9CEU - chains P and W of the 4 polymer chains in the assembly; structure by electron microscopy, 3.29 A resolution.

Chain P:
Molecule: Maltose/maltodextrin-binding periplasmic protein, Spizellomyces punctatus Fanzor 1
Organism: Escherichia coli K-12
UniProt: chimeric construct of P0AEX9, A0A0L0H5U9: residues -375 to -10 from P0AEX9 (MALE_ECOLI) positions 27-392 (UniProt number = residue number + 402); residues 2-638 from A0A0L0H5U9 positions 2-638 (same numbers)
Amino-acid sequence (1032 residues; row label = number of the first residue in the row; numbers below 1 keep their minus sign (Met-393 is residue -393)):
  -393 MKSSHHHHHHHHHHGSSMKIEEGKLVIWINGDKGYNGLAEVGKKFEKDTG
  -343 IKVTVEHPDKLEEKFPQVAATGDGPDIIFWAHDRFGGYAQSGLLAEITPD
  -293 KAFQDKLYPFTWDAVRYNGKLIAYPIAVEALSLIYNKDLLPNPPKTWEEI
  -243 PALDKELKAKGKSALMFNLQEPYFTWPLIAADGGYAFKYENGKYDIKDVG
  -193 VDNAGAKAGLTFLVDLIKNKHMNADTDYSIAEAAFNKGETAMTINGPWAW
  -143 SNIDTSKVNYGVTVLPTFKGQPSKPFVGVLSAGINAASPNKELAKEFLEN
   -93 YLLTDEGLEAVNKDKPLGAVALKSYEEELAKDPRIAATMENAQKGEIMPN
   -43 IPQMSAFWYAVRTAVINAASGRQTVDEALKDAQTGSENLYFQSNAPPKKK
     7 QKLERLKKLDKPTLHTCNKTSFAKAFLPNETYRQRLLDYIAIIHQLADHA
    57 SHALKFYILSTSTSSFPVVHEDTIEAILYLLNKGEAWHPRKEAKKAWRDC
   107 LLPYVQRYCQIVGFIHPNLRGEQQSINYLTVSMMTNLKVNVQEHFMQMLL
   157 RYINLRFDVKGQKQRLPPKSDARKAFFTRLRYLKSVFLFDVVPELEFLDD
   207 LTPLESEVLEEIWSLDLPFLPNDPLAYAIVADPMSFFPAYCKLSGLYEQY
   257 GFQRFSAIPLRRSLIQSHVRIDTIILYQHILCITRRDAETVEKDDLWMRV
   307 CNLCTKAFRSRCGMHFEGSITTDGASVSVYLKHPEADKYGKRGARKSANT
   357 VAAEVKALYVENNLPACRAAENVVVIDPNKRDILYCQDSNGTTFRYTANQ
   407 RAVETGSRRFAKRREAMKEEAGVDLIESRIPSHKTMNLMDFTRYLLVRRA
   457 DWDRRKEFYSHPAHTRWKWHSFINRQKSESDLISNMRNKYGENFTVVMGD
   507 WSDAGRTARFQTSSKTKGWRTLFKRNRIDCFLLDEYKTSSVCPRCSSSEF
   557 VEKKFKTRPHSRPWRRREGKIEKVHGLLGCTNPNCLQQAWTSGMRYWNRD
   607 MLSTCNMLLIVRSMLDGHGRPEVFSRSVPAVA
Not modelled in the structure: -393 to 17, 346-354, 634-638
Construct notes: expression tag (-393 to -376); linker (-9 to 1)
Metal / ion sites: Zn2+: Cys548, Cys551, Cys586, Cys591
What the authors report for this chain:
  - binding site for the 54-nt DNA strand: Tyr345
  - conformationally variable residues (loop rearrangement): Asp506 to Thr522
  - mutagenesis - D606N: increased catalytic activity

Chain W:
Molecule: 96-nt RNA strand
Organism: Spizellomyces punctatus
Sequence (96 nucleotides; numbered 1 to 96; the number before each row is that of its first residue):
     1 GUUUUCCGAGCCGGUUGUCGCGCGGUUCAAUCCCUGGUGCGGGUGCUAGU
    51 GCCAAUACCCACCGGCUCCGCACUAUCUAUAGGUUAUGAAAUCAAA
Not modelled in the structure: 1-4, 51-60, 85-96

Chain P / chain W interface:
Pairs across the interface (108):
  His21(P) with U76(W), base contact
  Thr22(P) with U76(W), sugar contact
  Cys23(P) with U76(W), hydrogen bond to the sugar; C77(W), hydrogen bond to the sugar
  Asn24(P) with A75(W), base contact
  Lys25(P) with U35(W), base contact; U78(W), salt bridge to the phosphate
  Thr26(P) with U35(W), base contact
  Ser27(P) with U35(W), hydrogen bond to the phosphate
  Lys30(P) with C34(W), hydrogen bond to the phosphate; U35(W), salt bridge to the phosphate
  Ser138(P) with A79(W), sugar contact
  Asn142(P) with A79(W), hydrogen bond to the sugar; U80(W), hydrogen bond to the sugar
  Asn146(P) with A81(W), sugar contact
  His150(P) with A81(W), hydrogen bond to the sugar; G82(W), sugar contact
  Met154(P) with G82(W), sugar contact
  Arg157(P) with G83(W), salt bridge to the phosphate
  Phe261(P) with G82(W), phosphate contact
  Ser262(P) with A81(W), phosphate contact; G82(W), hydrogen bond to the phosphate
  Pro265(P) with U80(W), phosphate contact; A81(W), phosphate contact
  Leu266(P) with U80(W), sugar contact; A81(W), phosphate contact
  Arg267(P) with A79(W), hydrogen bond to the sugar; U80(W), phosphate contact
  Arg268(P) with A81(W), salt bridge to the phosphate
  Ser273(P) with A79(W), phosphate contact
  His274(P) with U78(W), phosphate contact; A79(W), phosphate contact
  Lys312(P) with U35(W), base contact; G36(W), hydrogen bond to the base; G37(W), hydrogen bond to the base
  Ala313(P) with U35(W), hydrogen bond to the base
  Arg315(P) with A72(W), salt bridge to the phosphate
  Arg317(P) with U74(W), base contact; A75(W), salt bridge to the phosphate; U76(W), salt bridge to the phosphate
  Cys318(P) with U74(W), hydrogen bond to the phosphate
  Ser334(P) with C77(W), hydrogen bond to the sugar
  Tyr336(P) with C77(W), hydrogen bond to the base; U78(W), hydrogen bond to the sugar
  Arg387(P) with C7(W), base contact; G20(W), hydrogen bond to the sugar
  Gln393(P) with G17(W), base contact
  Arg401(P) with A9(W), salt bridge to the phosphate; G10(W), salt bridge to the phosphate
  Thr403(P) with G8(W), phosphate contact; A9(W), hydrogen bond to the phosphate
  Asn405(P) with C7(W), base contact; G8(W), phosphate contact; A9(W), phosphate contact
  Gln406(P) with G8(W), sugar contact
  Val409(P) with G8(W), sugar contact
  Arg414(P) with C7(W), hydrogen bond to the phosphate
  Arg415(P) with A30(W), sugar contact; C32(W), salt bridge to the phosphate
  Lys418(P) with C7(W), salt bridge to the phosphate
  Arg419(P) with C32(W), salt bridge to the phosphate
  Lys440(P) with G82(W), salt bridge to the phosphate
  Arg472(P) with C33(W), salt bridge to the phosphate; C34(W), salt bridge to the phosphate
  Trp475(P) with U35(W), sugar contact
  His476(P) with C33(W), salt bridge to the phosphate
  Phe478(P) with C77(W), phosphate contact
  Ile479(P) with C34(W), base contact; U35(W), sugar contact
  Asn480(P) with C34(W), hydrogen bond to the base
  Gln482(P) with U35(W), hydrogen bond to the sugar; G36(W), sugar contact; A75(W), base contact
  Lys483(P) with G36(W), sugar contact
  Ser486(P) with G36(W), hydrogen bond to the sugar
  Arg531(P) with A75(W), hydrogen bond to the sugar
  Arg533(P) with U74(W), hydrogen bond to the phosphate; A75(W), salt bridge to the phosphate
  Arg550(P) with G17(W), hydrogen bond to the base
  Lys562(P) with C19(W), hydrogen bond to the base
  Arg564(P) with C19(W), hydrogen bond to the sugar; G20(W), salt bridge to the phosphate; C21(W), sugar contact
  Ser567(P) with G20(W), hydrogen bond to the sugar; G22(W), hydrogen bond to the base
  Arg568(P) with C6(W), base contact; G20(W), hydrogen bond to the base
  Pro569(P) with C6(W), base contact
  Trp570(P) with U5(W), phosphate contact; C6(W), base contact
  Arg572(P) with G22(W), hydrogen bond to the sugar
  Val580(P) with C19(W), phosphate contact; G20(W), phosphate contact
  Gly582(P) with G20(W), hydrogen bond to the phosphate
  Leu583(P) with U18(W), sugar contact
  Trp596(P) with U16(W), stacking on the base
  Ser598(P) with U16(W), hydrogen bond to the base
  Arg601(P) with U16(W), phosphate contact; G17(W), salt bridge to the phosphate
  Tyr602(P) with U16(W), base contact; G17(W), sugar contact; U18(W), sugar contact
  Trp603(P) with G17(W), base contact; U18(W), sugar contact
  Asn604(P) with U18(W), sugar contact; C19(W), sugar contact
  Met607(P) with G17(W), base contact
  Cys611(P) with G17(W), base contact
Other interface residues (no listed pair), chain P (77 interface residues in all): Thr19, Gln259, Thr327, Lys474, His581, Met600
Other interface residues (no listed pair), chain W (32 interface residues in all): U31

Overview:
Chain P and chain W form an interface of 77 and 32 residues respectively, with 33 hydrogen bonds, 19 salt
bridges and 1 aromatic stacking contact. Polar pairs include Lys312(P)-G36(W), Lys312(P)-G37(W) and
Ala313(P)-U35(W). From the paper: a binding site for the 54-nt DNA strand at Tyr345(P); D606N of chain P
increases catalytic activity.
Chain P is Maltose/maltodextrin-binding periplasmic protein, Spizellomyces punctatus Fanzor 1 (Escherichia
coli K-12) and chain W is a 96-nt RNA strand (Spizellomyces punctatus); the structure, Spizellomyces punctatus
Fanzor (SpuFz) State 1, was determined by electron microscopy (same publication as 9CER, 9CES, 9CET, 9CEV,
9CEW, 9CEX and 6 further entries).
